9C4L - chains A and C of the 3 polymer chains in the assembly; structure by X-ray diffraction, 2.09 A resolution.

== Chain A (and C) ==
Name: Alr4568 protein
From: Nostoc sp
Notes: chain C of this document is another copy of the same molecule, construct and numbering; everything in this record applies to it too
UniProt: Q8YNJ7 (Q8YNJ7_NOSS1); residues 1-128 here correspond to UniProt positions 2-129 (UniProt number = residue number + 1)
Sequence (128 residues; numbered 1 to 128; the number before each row is that of its first residue):
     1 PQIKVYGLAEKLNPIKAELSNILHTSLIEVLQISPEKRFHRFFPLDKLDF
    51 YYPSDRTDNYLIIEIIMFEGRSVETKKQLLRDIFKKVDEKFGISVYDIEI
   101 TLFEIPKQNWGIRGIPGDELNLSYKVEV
Unresolved in the structure: 128
Sequence notes: engineered mutation Pro1 (Val2 in Q8YNJ7)
Covalently attached groups: 3-bromo-3-oxopropanoic acid (A1AWY) linked to Pro1
Ligand contacts: 3-bromo-3-oxopropanoic acid (A1AWY): Gln2, Ile33, Lys37, Ile66, Met67, Phe68, Arg71, Trp110, Tyr124, Val126

== Chain A / chain C interface ==
Residue-residue contacts (62):
  Tyr6(A) - Lys4(C)  hydrogen bond
  Tyr6(A) - Arg41(C)
  Tyr6(A) - Phe43(C)  hydrophobic
  Leu45(A) - Arg41(C)
  Leu48(A) - Lys16(C)
  Asp49(A) - Lys16(C)  salt bridge
  Asp49(A) - His40(C)
  Asp49(A) - Arg41(C)
  Asp49(A) - Phe42(C)  hydrogen bond (backbone-backbone)
  Asp49(A) - Pro44(C)
  Phe50(A) - His40(C)
  Phe50(A) - Arg41(C)
  Tyr51(A) - Ala17(C)
  Tyr51(A) - Ser20(C)
  Tyr51(A) - Arg38(C)
  Tyr51(A) - Phe39(C)
  Tyr51(A) - His40(C)  hydrogen bond (backbone-backbone)
  Tyr51(A) - Phe42(C)  hydrophobic
  Tyr52(A) - Arg38(C)
  Pro53(A) - Glu36(C)
  Pro53(A) - Arg38(C)
  Pro53(A) - Phe39(C)
  Ser54(A) - Glu36(C)  hydrogen bond
  Asp55(A) - Arg113(C)  salt bridge
  Arg56(A) - Arg113(C)
  Tyr60(A) - Gln2(C)  hydrogen bond
  Tyr60(A) - Phe39(C)
  Ile62(A) - Gln2(C)
  Ile62(A) - Arg41(C)
  Glu64(A) - Lys4(C)  salt bridge
  Glu64(A) - Arg41(C)  salt bridge
  Lys76(A) - Asn109(C)  hydrogen bond
  Lys77(A) - Gln108(C)
  Lys77(A) - Pro116(C)
  Lys77(A) - Asp118(C)  salt bridge
  Lys77(A) - Glu119(C)  salt bridge
  Leu80(A) - Gln108(C)
  Leu80(A) - Trp110(C)
  Leu80(A) - Gly111(C)
  Leu80(A) - Pro116(C)  hydrophobic
  Arg81(A) - Pro116(C)
  Arg81(A) - Glu119(C)  salt bridge
  Phe84(A) - Gly111(C)
  Phe84(A) - Ile112(C)
  Phe84(A) - Gly114(C)
  Val95(A) - Arg113(C)
  Val95(A) - Gly114(C)
  Glu99(A) - Gln2(C)  hydrogen bond
  Glu99(A) - Phe39(C)
  Glu99(A) - Trp110(C)  hydrogen bond
  Glu99(A) - Gly111(C)
  Ile100(A) - Trp110(C)
  Ile100(A) - Gly111(C)  hydrogen bond (backbone-backbone)
  Thr101(A) - Ile105(C)
  Thr101(A) - Asn109(C)
  Thr101(A) - Trp110(C)  hydrogen bond
  Leu102(A) - Ile105(C)
  Leu102(A) - Asn109(C)  hydrogen bond (backbone-backbone)
  Phe103(A) - Ile66(C)  hydrophobic
  Phe103(A) - Phe103(C)  hydrophobic
  Phe103(A) - Ile105(C)  hydrophobic
  Glu104(A) - Asn109(C)  hydrogen bond
Also at the interface, not in a pair above, chain A (29 interface residues in all): Val73, Tyr96, Ile98
Also at the interface, not in a pair above, chain C (28 interface residues in all): Lys37, Ile115

== In short ==
29 residues of chain A face 28 of chain C across their interface, with 12 hydrogen bonds and 7 salt bridges.
Polar contacts include Asp49(A)-Lys16(C), Asp55(A)-Arg113(C) and Glu64(A)-Lys4(C). 3-bromo-3-oxopropanoic acid
is covalently linked to Pro1(A).
Chain A and chain C are both Alr4568 protein (Nostoc sp); the structure, Crystal structure of mutant NonPro1
Tautomerase Superfamily Member NJ7-V1P in complex with 3-bromopropiolate inhibitor, was determined by X-ray
diffraction together with 9C6D from the same study.
